PDB entry 3PXG | X-ray diffraction, 3.65 A resolution | chains E and f of the 12 polymer chains in the assembly

Chain E:
Protein: Negative regulator of genetic competence ClpC/MecB
Source organism: Bacillus subtilis
UniProtKB: P37571 (CLPC_BACSU); numbering as in UniProt; present here: 1-246, 252-280, 293-485
Amino-acid sequence (468 residues; row label = number of the first residue in the row; note: 17 numbers in that range are skipped by the numbering (no residue carries them; nothing is unmodelled there)):
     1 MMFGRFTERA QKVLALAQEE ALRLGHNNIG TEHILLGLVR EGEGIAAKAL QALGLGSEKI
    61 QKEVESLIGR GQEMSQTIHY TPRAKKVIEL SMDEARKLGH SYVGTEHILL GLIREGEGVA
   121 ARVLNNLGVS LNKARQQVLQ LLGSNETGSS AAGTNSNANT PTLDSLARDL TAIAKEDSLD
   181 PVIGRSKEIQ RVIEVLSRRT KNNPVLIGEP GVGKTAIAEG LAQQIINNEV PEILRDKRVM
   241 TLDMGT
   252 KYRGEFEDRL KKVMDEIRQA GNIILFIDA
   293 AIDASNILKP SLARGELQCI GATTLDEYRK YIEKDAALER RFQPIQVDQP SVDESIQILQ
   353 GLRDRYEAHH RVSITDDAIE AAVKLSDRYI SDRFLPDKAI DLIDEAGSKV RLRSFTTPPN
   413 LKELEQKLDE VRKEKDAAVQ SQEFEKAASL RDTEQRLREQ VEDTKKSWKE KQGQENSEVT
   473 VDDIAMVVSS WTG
Disordered / not traced: 1-2, 143-155, 243-246, 252-257, 293-300, 485
Construct notes: engineered mutation A280 (Glu in P37571)
UniProt features mapped onto this chain:
  - binding site (ATP): G208 to T215

Chain f:
Protein: Adapter protein mecA 1
Source organism: Bacillus subtilis
UniProtKB: P37958 (MECA1_BACSU); residue numbers follow UniProt; this construct covers 121-218
Amino-acid sequence (98 residues; each row starts with the number of its first residue):
   121 EEKEQKLQFV LRFGDFEDVI SLSKLNVNGS KTTLYSFENR YYLYVDFCNM TDEEVENQLS
   181 ILLEYATESS ISIHRLEEYG KLIISEHALE TIKKHFAS
Disordered / not traced: 121-124

How chain E and chain f interact:
Contacting residue pairs - 17 pairs, chain E then chain f:
  T7(E) with Y199(f)
  R9(E) with E198(f), salt bridge
  G44(E) with E198(f)
  I45(E) with H194(f); E198(f)
  K48(E) with H194(f), hydrogen bond (side chain-backbone); E197(f), salt bridge
  G104(E) with Y199(f)
  T105(E) with E198(f), hydrogen bond; Y199(f)
  E106(E) with Y199(f), hydrogen bond
  L141(E) with S192(f), hydrogen bond (backbone-side chain); H194(f)
  L142(E) with S192(f), hydrogen bond (backbone-side chain); R195(f)
  E176(E) with E158(f); R160(f), salt bridge
Interface residues without a listed pair, chain E (13 interface residues in all): E43, H100

In short:
Chain E and chain f form an interface of 13 and 8 residues respectively, with 5 hydrogen bonds and 3 salt
bridges. Polar contacts include R9(E)-E198(f), K48(E)-E197(f) and E176(E)-R160(f). Curated annotation
(UniProt) lists 8 ATP-binding residues on chain E.
Chain E is Negative regulator of genetic competence ClpC/MecB and chain f is Adapter protein mecA 1, both from
Bacillus subtilis; the structure, Structure of MecA121 and ClpC1-485 complex, was determined by X-ray
diffraction, deposited together with 2Y1Q, 2Y1R and 3PXI.
